Entry 9C39 (electron microscopy, 3.40 A resolution); this record covers chains I and O of the 16 polymer chains in the assembly.

Chain I:
Protein: gp127
Organism: Shigella phage Sf14
UniProt: A0A2K9VK89 (A0A2K9VK89_9CAUD); residues 1-166 here = UniProt positions 1-166
Chain sequence (166 residues; each row starts with the number of its first residue):
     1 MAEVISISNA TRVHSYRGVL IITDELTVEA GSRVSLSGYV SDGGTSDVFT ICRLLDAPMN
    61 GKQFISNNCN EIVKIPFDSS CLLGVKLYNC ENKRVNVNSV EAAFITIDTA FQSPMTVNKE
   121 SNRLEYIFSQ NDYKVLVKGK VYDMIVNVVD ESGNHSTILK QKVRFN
Disordered / not traced: 1-10

Chain O:
Protein: Phage protein
Organism: Shigella phage Sf14
UniProt: A0A2K9VK97 (A0A2K9VK97_9CAUD); numbering as in UniProt (aligned over 1-110)
Chain sequence (110 residues; each row starts with the number of its first residue):
     1 MGTLTIDGKN KILATLTPTT IVLHNVDPTA DPTANKVTQP VAIFFSEPNN GLIASEDTVN
    61 ITVPASATVS HFSLWDDNSK CVATGALSSP QFFAEEGIYV ISSVSIDLNK
Disordered / not traced: 1-2

Interface between chain I and chain O:
Contacting residue pairs (27; chain I residue first):
  Thr11(I) - Asp107(O)
  Thr11(I) - Leu108(O)
  Arg12(I) - Asp107(O)  salt bridge
  Arg12(I) - Lys110(O)
  Val13(I) - Phe72(O)
  Val13(I) - Ala83(O)  hydrophobic
  Val13(I) - Thr84(O)
  Val13(I) - Ile106(O)  hydrophobic
  His14(I) - Ser105(O)  hydrogen bond (backbone-side chain)
  Ser15(I) - Phe72(O)
  Ser15(I) - Leu87(O)
  Ser15(I) - Ser103(O)
  Ser15(I) - Val104(O)
  Tyr16(I) - Ile101(O)
  Tyr16(I) - Ser102(O)
  Tyr16(I) - Ser103(O)  hydrogen bond (backbone-backbone)
  Tyr16(I) - Ser105(O)
  Arg17(I) - Ser88(O)
  Arg17(I) - Ser89(O)  hydrogen bond (side chain-backbone)
  Arg17(I) - Gln91(O)  hydrogen bond
  Arg17(I) - Tyr99(O)  hydrogen bond
  Arg17(I) - Val100(O)
  Arg17(I) - Ser102(O)  hydrogen bond (backbone-side chain)
  Gly18(I) - Val100(O)
  Gly18(I) - Ser102(O)
  Val19(I) - Val100(O)
  Leu20(I) - Ile98(O)  hydrophobic
Interface residues without a listed pair, chain O (22 interface residues in all): Gly85, Ala86, Asn109

Summary:
Chain I and chain O form an interface of 10 and 22 residues respectively; the contacts include 6 hydrogen
bonds and 1 salt bridge. Among the polar pairs are Arg12(I)-Asp107(O), His14(I)-Ser105(O) and
Arg17(I)-Ser89(O).
Chain I is gp127 and chain O is Phage protein, both from Shigella phage Sf14; the structure, Bacteriophage
Sf14 neck C6 reconstruction, was determined by electron microscopy, deposited together with 9C2D, 9C3A and
9C3B.
